8E79 - chains C and D of the 9 polymer chains in the assembly; structure by electron microscopy, 3.71 A resolution.

[Chain C]
Protein: DNA-directed RNA polymerase subunit beta
Source organism: Mycobacterium tuberculosis
Notes: EC 2.7.7.6
UniProtKB: A5U052 (RPOB_MYCTA); residues 7-1178 here correspond to UniProt positions 6-1177 (UniProt number = residue number - 1)
Chain sequence (1172 residues; numbered 7 to 1178; the number before each row is that of its first residue):
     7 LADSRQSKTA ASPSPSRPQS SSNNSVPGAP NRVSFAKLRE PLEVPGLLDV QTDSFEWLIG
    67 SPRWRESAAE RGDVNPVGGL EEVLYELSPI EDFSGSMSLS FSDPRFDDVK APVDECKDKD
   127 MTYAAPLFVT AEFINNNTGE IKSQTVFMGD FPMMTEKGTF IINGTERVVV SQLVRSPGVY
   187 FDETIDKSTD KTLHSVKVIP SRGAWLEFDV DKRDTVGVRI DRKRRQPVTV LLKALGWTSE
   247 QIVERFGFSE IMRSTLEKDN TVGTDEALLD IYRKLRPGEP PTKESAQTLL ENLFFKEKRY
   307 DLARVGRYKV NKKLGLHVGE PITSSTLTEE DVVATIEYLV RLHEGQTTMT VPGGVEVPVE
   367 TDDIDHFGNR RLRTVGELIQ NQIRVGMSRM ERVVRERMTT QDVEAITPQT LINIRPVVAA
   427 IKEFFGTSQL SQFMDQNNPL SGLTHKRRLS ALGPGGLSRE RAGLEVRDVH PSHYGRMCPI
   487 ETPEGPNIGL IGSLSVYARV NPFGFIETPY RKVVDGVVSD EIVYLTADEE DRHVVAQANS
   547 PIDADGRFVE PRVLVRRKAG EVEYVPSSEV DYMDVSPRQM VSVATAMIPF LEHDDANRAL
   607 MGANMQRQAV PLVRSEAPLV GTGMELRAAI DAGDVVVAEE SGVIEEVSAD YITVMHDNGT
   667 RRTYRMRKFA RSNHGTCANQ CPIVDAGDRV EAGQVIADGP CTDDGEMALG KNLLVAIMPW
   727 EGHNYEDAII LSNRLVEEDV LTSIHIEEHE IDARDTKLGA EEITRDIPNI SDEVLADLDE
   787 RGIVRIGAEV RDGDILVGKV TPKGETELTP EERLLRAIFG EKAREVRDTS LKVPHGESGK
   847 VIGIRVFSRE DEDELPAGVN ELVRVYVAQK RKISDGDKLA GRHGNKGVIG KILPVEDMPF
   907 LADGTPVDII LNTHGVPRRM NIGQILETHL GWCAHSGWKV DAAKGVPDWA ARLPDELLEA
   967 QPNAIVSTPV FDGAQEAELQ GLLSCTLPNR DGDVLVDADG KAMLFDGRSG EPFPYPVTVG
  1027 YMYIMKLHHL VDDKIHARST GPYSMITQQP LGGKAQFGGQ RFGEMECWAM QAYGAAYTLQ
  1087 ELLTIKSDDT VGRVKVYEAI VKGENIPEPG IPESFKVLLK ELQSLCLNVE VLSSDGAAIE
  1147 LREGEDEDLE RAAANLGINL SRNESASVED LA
Disordered / not traced: 7-29, 811-829, 1140-1178

[Chain D]
Protein: DNA-directed RNA polymerase subunit beta'
Source organism: Mycobacterium tuberculosis
Notes: EC 2.7.7.6
UniProtKB: A0A045J9E2 (A0A045J9E2_MYCTX); numbering as in UniProt (aligned over 1-1316)
Chain sequence (1318 residues; row label = number of the first residue in the row; numbers below 1 keep their minus sign (Gly-1 is residue -1)):
    -1 GAMLDVNFFD ELRIGLATAE DIRQWSYGEV KKPETINYRT LKPEKDGLFC EKIFGPTRDW
    59 ECYCGKYKRV RFKGIICERC GVEVTRAKVR RERMGHIELA APVTHIWYFK GVPSRLGYLL
   119 DLAPKDLEKI IYFAAYVITS VDEEMRHNEL STLEAEMAVE RKAVEDQRDG ELEARAQKLE
   179 ADLAELEAEG AKADARRKVR DGGEREMRQI RDRAQRELDR LEDIWSTFTK LAPKQLIVDE
   239 NLYRELVDRY GEYFTGAMGA ESIQKLIENF DIDAEAESLR DVIRNGKGQK KLRALKRLKV
   299 VAAFQQSGNS PMGMVLDAVP VIPPELRPMV QLDGGRFATS DLNDLYRRVI NRNNRLKRLI
   359 DLGAPEIIVN NEKRMLQESV DALFDNGRRG RPVTGPGNRP LKSLSDLLKG KQGRFRQNLL
   419 GKRVDYSGRS VIVVGPQLKL HQCGLPKLMA LELFKPFVMK RLVDLNHAQN IKSAKRMVER
   479 QRPQVWDVLE EVIAEHPVLL NRAPTLHRLG IQAFEPMLVE GKAIQLHPLV CEAFNADFDG
   539 DQMAVHLPLS AEAQAEARIL MLSSNNILSP ASGRPLAMPR LDMVTGLYYL TTEVPGDTGE
   599 YQPASGDHPE TGVYSSPAEA IMAADRGVLS VRAKIKVRLT QLRPPVEIEA ELFGHSGWQP
   659 GDAWMAETTL GRVMFNELLP LGYPFVNKQM HKKVQAAIIN DLAERYPMIV VAQTVDKLKD
   719 AGFYWATRSG VTVSMADVLV PPRKKEILDH YEERADKVEK QFQRGALNHD ERNEALVEIW
   779 KEATDEVGQA LREHYPDDNP IITIVDSGAT GNFTQTRTLA GMKGLVTNPK GEFIPRPVKS
   839 SFREGLTVLE YFINTHGARK GLADTALRTA DSGYLTRRLV DVSQDVIVRE HDCQTERGIV
   899 VELAERAPDG TLIRDPYIET SAYARTLGTD AVDEAGNVIV ERGQDLGDPE IDALLAAGIT
   959 QVKVRSVLTC ATSTGVCATC YGRSMATGKL VDIGEAVGIV AAQSIGEPGT QLTMRTFHQG
  1019 GVGEDITGGL PRVQELFEAR VPRGKAPIAD VTGRVRLEDG ERFYKITIVP DDGGEEVVYD
  1079 KISKRQRLRV FKHEDGSERV LSDGDHVEVG QQLMEGSADP HEVLRVQGPR EVQIHLVREV
  1139 QEVYRAQGVS IHDKHIEVIV RQMLRRVTII DSGSTEFLPG SLIDRAEFEA ENRRVVAEGG
  1199 EPAAGRPVLM GITKASLATD SWLSAASFQE TTRVLTDAAI NCRSDKLNGL KENVIIGKLI
  1259 PAGTGINRYR NIAVQPTEEA RAAAYTIPSY EDQYYSPDFG AATGAAVPLD DYGYSDYR
Disordered / not traced: 1014-1022, 1091-1096, 1283-1316
Construct notes: expression tag (-1 to 0)
Bound ions: Zn2+ site 1: Cys60, Cys62, Cys78; Mg2+: Asp535, Asp537, Asp539 (shared with 1 residue of chain R); Zn2+ site 2: Cys891, Cys978

[Interface between chain C and chain D]
Residue-residue contacts (279; chain C residue first):
  Leu470(C) - Ala861(D)  hydrophobic
  Leu470(C) - Asp862(D)
  Leu470(C) - Leu865(D)  hydrophobic
  Arg473(C) - Arg857(D)
  Val475(C) - His854(D)  hydrogen bond (backbone-side chain)
  Pro477(C) - Phe850(D)  hydrophobic
  Pro477(C) - His854(D)
  Tyr480(C) - Val846(D)
  Tyr480(C) - Phe850(D)
  Pro485(C) - Arg857(D)  hydrogen bond (backbone-side chain)
  Ile486(C) - Tyr849(D)  hydrophobic
  Ile486(C) - Thr853(D)
  Thr488(C) - Arg857(D)  hydrogen bond
  Ile494(C) - Leu860(D)  hydrophobic
  Gln543(C) - Val846(D)
  Gln543(C) - Leu847(D)
  Asn545(C) - Val846(D)
  Leu560(C) - Arg834(D)
  Leu560(C) - Leu847(D)  hydrophobic
  Arg562(C) - Leu847(D)
  Val568(C) - Arg834(D)
  Glu569(C) - Arg770(D)  salt bridge
  Tyr570(C) - Arg834(D)
  Met586(C) - Val846(D)  hydrophobic
  Met586(C) - Phe850(D)  hydrophobic
  Leu597(C) - Tyr849(D)
  Glu598(C) - Gly843(D)
  Glu598(C) - Leu844(D)  hydrogen bond (backbone-backbone)
  His599(C) - Phe840(D)
  His599(C) - Arg841(D)  hydrogen bond (side chain-backbone)
  Asp600(C) - Phe840(D)
  Asp600(C) - Tyr849(D)  hydrogen bond (backbone-side chain)
  Asp601(C) - Phe840(D)
  Asp601(C) - Tyr849(D)
  Asp601(C) - Asn852(D)
  Ala602(C) - Tyr849(D)
  Ala602(C) - Asn852(D)
  Ala602(C) - Thr853(D)
  Ala602(C) - Ala856(D)  hydrophobic
  Asn603(C) - Leu860(D)
  Ala605(C) - Tyr849(D)
  Leu606(C) - Leu860(D)  hydrophobic
  Ile723(C) - Thr730(D)
  Pro725(C) - Ala724(D)
  Pro725(C) - Thr725(D)  hydrogen bond (backbone-side chain)
  Pro725(C) - Val729(D)
  Trp726(C) - Thr725(D)
  Glu727(C) - Pro434(D)
  Glu727(C) - Thr725(D)  hydrogen bond (backbone-side chain)
  Gly728(C) - Val432(D)
  Gly728(C) - Pro434(D)
  Gly728(C) - Phe721(D)
  His729(C) - Val432(D)
  His729(C) - Pro434(D)
  Tyr731(C) - Pro526(D)
  Tyr731(C) - Phe536(D)
  Tyr731(C) - Arg578(D)  hydrogen bond
  Tyr731(C) - Asp580(D)
  Tyr731(C) - Met581(D)  hydrophobic
  Tyr731(C) - Phe721(D)  hydrophobic
  Glu732(C) - Asp535(D)
  Glu732(C) - Phe536(D)
  Glu732(C) - Arg578(D)  salt bridge
  Glu732(C) - Leu579(D)
  Ala734(C) - Val432(D)  hydrophobic
  Arg760(C) - Asp331(D)  salt bridge
  Arg760(C) - Gly332(D)
  Lys884(C) - Asp537(D)
  Lys892(C) - Asp537(D)
  Val894(C) - Ile430(D)
  Val894(C) - Phe536(D)
  Val894(C) - Asp537(D)
  Val894(C) - Gly538(D)
  Ile895(C) - Val431(D)
  Asn918(C) - Asp580(D)  hydrogen bond
  Thr919(C) - Val729(D)  hydrogen bond (side chain-backbone)
  Thr919(C) - Thr730(D)
  Thr919(C) - Val731(D)
  Thr919(C) - Ile802(D)
  His920(C) - Asp580(D)  salt bridge
  His920(C) - Thr583(D)  hydrogen bond
  Arg924(C) - Thr808(D)  hydrogen bond
  Arg924(C) - Gln813(D)
  Met926(C) - Gln813(D)
  Met926(C) - Leu817(D)  hydrophobic
  Met926(C) - Phe840(D)  hydrophobic
  Ile928(C) - Val731(D)  hydrophobic
  Ile928(C) - Phe840(D)
  Ile931(C) - Val731(D)
  Ile931(C) - Ser732(D)
  Leu932(C) - Met733(D)  hydrophobic
  His935(C) - Ser732(D)
  His935(C) - Met733(D)
  Phe977(C) - Thr845(D)
  Phe977(C) - Tyr849(D)  hydrophobic
  Glu982(C) - Met733(D)
  Glu982(C) - Arg841(D)
  Glu982(C) - Glu842(D)
  Leu985(C) - Met733(D)  hydrophobic
  Gln986(C) - Met733(D)
  Asp1005(C) - Ala734(D)
  Lys1007(C) - Thr730(D)
  Lys1007(C) - Ser732(D)
  Lys1007(C) - Asp735(D)  salt bridge
  Asp1012(C) - Arg726(D)  salt bridge
  Phe1019(C) - Thr725(D)
  Pro1020(C) - Arg726(D)
  Tyr1021(C) - Tyr587(D)
  Tyr1021(C) - Arg726(D)
  Tyr1021(C) - Ser727(D)
  Tyr1021(C) - Gly728(D)
  Val1023(C) - Thr730(D)
  Thr1024(C) - Val731(D)  hydrogen bond (side chain-backbone)
  Thr1024(C) - Ser732(D)
  Val1037(C) - Lys520(D)
  Asp1038(C) - Lys520(D)
  Lys1040(C) - Gln540(D)
  Ile1041(C) - Arg427(D)
  Ile1041(C) - Ser428(D)
  His1042(C) - Gly426(D)
  His1042(C) - Arg427(D)  hydrogen bond (backbone-backbone)
  Ala1043(C) - Ser425(D)
  Ala1043(C) - Met447(D)  hydrophobic
  Ala1043(C) - Glu450(D)
  Arg1044(C) - Asp423(D)  salt bridge
  Arg1044(C) - Tyr424(D)  hydrogen bond (backbone-backbone)
  Arg1044(C) - Ser425(D)  hydrogen bond (backbone-backbone)
  Arg1044(C) - Leu451(D)
  Ser1045(C) - Asp423(D)
  Ser1045(C) - Tyr424(D)
  Ser1045(C) - Glu450(D)  hydrogen bond
  Ser1045(C) - Lys453(D)
  Tyr1049(C) - Asp423(D)  hydrogen bond
  Met1051(C) - Arg89(D)  hydrogen bond (backbone-side chain)
  Met1051(C) - Glu323(D)
  Met1051(C) - Pro326(D)  hydrophobic
  Ile1052(C) - Arg89(D)  hydrogen bond (backbone-side chain)
  Ile1052(C) - Glu323(D)
  Ile1052(C) - Pro326(D)  hydrophobic
  Thr1053(C) - Asn416(D)
  Gln1055(C) - Asn416(D)  hydrogen bond (side chain-backbone)
  Gln1055(C) - Lys420(D)
  Pro1056(C) - Arg421(D)
  Pro1056(C) - Val422(D)
  Leu1057(C) - Arg421(D)
  Gly1058(C) - Arg421(D)
  Phe1063(C) - Glu450(D)
  Gly1065(C) - Arg421(D)  hydrogen bond (backbone-side chain)
  Gly1065(C) - Val422(D)
  Gln1066(C) - Arg421(D)
  Gln1066(C) - Val422(D)  hydrogen bond (backbone-backbone)
  Gln1066(C) - Ser425(D)
  Gln1066(C) - Gly426(D)
  Gln1066(C) - Arg427(D)
  Arg1067(C) - Gln415(D)
  Arg1067(C) - Gly419(D)  hydrogen bond (side chain-backbone)
  Arg1067(C) - Arg421(D)
  Phe1068(C) - Gly419(D)
  Phe1068(C) - Lys420(D)  hydrogen bond (backbone-backbone)
  Met1071(C) - Thr503(D)
  Glu1072(C) - Asn499(D)  hydrogen bond
  Glu1072(C) - Thr503(D)  hydrogen bond
  Glu1072(C) - Ile509(D)
  Cys1073(C) - Leu418(D)
  Trp1074(C) - Arg875(D)
  Trp1074(C) - Val878(D)
  Trp1074(C) - Ile997(D)
  Trp1074(C) - Gln1001(D)
  Ala1075(C) - Arg506(D)
  Ala1075(C) - Ile509(D)  hydrophobic
  Ala1075(C) - Gln1001(D)
  Met1076(C) - Met559(D)  hydrophobic
  Gln1077(C) - Gln882(D)
  Gln1077(C) - Ile997(D)
  Gln1077(C) - Val1252(D)
  Ala1078(C) - Arg506(D)
  Tyr1079(C) - Arg506(D)
  Tyr1079(C) - Leu507(D)
  Tyr1079(C) - Ile509(D)  hydrogen bond (side chain-backbone)
  Tyr1079(C) - Leu558(D)
  Tyr1079(C) - Met559(D)  hydrophobic
  Tyr1079(C) - Asn564(D)
  Gly1080(C) - Gly1261(D)
  Gly1080(C) - Thr1262(D)  hydrogen bond (backbone-backbone)
  Ala1081(C) - Glu554(D)
  Ala1081(C) - Leu558(D)
  Ala1082(C) - Glu554(D)  hydrogen bond (backbone-side chain)
  Ala1082(C) - Ile1258(D)  hydrophobic
  Ala1082(C) - Gly1263(D)
  Tyr1083(C) - Glu550(D)
  Tyr1083(C) - Glu554(D)  hydrogen bond (backbone-side chain)
  Tyr1083(C) - Leu1257(D)
  Tyr1083(C) - Thr1262(D)
  Thr1084(C) - Ala551(D)
  Thr1084(C) - Glu554(D)
  Leu1085(C) - Val1252(D)  hydrophobic
  Gln1086(C) - Leu1257(D)
  Glu1087(C) - Pro546(D)
  Glu1087(C) - Leu547(D)  hydrogen bond (side chain-backbone)
  Glu1087(C) - Ser548(D)  hydrogen bond
  Glu1087(C) - Ala551(D)
  Leu1088(C) - Val422(D)
  Leu1089(C) - Lys420(D)  hydrogen bond (backbone-side chain)
  Leu1089(C) - Val1252(D)  hydrophobic
  Thr1090(C) - Gly1255(D)
  Lys1092(C) - Asp423(D)  hydrogen bond (backbone-backbone)
  Lys1092(C) - Leu545(D)  hydrogen bond (side chain-backbone)
  Lys1092(C) - Pro546(D)
  Lys1092(C) - Leu547(D)
  Ser1093(C) - Lys420(D)
  Ser1093(C) - Arg421(D)  hydrogen bond (side chain-backbone)
  Asp1094(C) - Lys420(D)  salt bridge
  Tyr1103(C) - Met457(D)
  Ile1106(C) - Pro454(D)  hydrophobic
  Ile1106(C) - Lys458(D)
  Val1107(C) - Lys458(D)
  Gly1109(C) - Lys458(D)
  Ile1112(C) - Ser548(D)
  Gly1116(C) - Asn5(D)
  Ile1117(C) - Asp3(D)
  Pro1118(C) - Lys420(D)
  Pro1118(C) - Ile1253(D)
  Pro1118(C) - Ile1254(D)
  Glu1119(C) - Arg89(D)  salt bridge
  Ser1120(C) - Asn416(D)  hydrogen bond (side chain-backbone)
  Ser1120(C) - Leu417(D)
  Ser1120(C) - Lys420(D)
  Phe1121(C) - Phe7(D)  hydrophobic
  Phe1121(C) - Leu10(D)  hydrophobic
  Phe1121(C) - Leu417(D)
  Phe1121(C) - Ile1254(D)  hydrophobic
  Lys1122(C) - Asp3(D)
  Val1123(C) - Arg89(D)
  Leu1124(C) - Arg412(D)
  Leu1124(C) - Phe413(D)  hydrophobic
  Leu1124(C) - Leu417(D)  hydrophobic
  Lys1126(C) - Glu90(D)  hydrogen bond (side chain-backbone)
  Lys1126(C) - Leu324(D)
  Glu1127(C) - Leu405(D)
  Glu1127(C) - Leu406(D)
  Glu1127(C) - Arg412(D)
  Leu1128(C) - Leu406(D)  hydrophobic
  Leu1128(C) - Leu1233(D)  hydrophobic
  Gln1129(C) - Trp23(D)
  Gln1129(C) - Pro318(D)
  Ser1130(C) - Pro318(D)
  Ser1130(C) - Tyr344(D)
  Ser1130(C) - Phe382(D)
  Ser1130(C) - Leu402(D)
  Leu1131(C) - His103(D)  hydrogen bond (backbone-side chain)
  Leu1131(C) - Trp105(D)  hydrophobic
  Leu1131(C) - Leu402(D)  hydrophobic
  Cys1132(C) - Ala15(D)
  Cys1132(C) - Ile20(D)  hydrophobic
  Cys1132(C) - Leu314(D)  hydrophobic
  Cys1132(C) - Pro318(D)
  Leu1133(C) - Ile12(D)  hydrophobic
  Leu1133(C) - Gly13(D)
  Leu1133(C) - Trp105(D)  hydrophobic
  Leu1133(C) - Tyr106(D)
  Leu1133(C) - Ala1237(D)  hydrophobic
  Asn1134(C) - Arg11(D)
  Asn1134(C) - Ile12(D)
  Asn1134(C) - Gly13(D)  hydrogen bond (backbone-backbone)
  Asn1134(C) - Leu14(D)
  Asn1134(C) - Ala15(D)
  Asn1134(C) - Asp19(D)
  Asn1134(C) - Trp23(D)
  Val1135(C) - Ile12(D)  hydrophobic
  Glu1136(C) - Leu10(D)
  Glu1136(C) - Arg11(D)  salt bridge
  Val1137(C) - Gly-1(D)
  Val1137(C) - Phe7(D)  hydrophobic
  Val1137(C) - Glu9(D)
  Leu1138(C) - Asp8(D)
  Leu1138(C) - Glu9(D)  hydrogen bond (backbone-backbone)
  Leu1138(C) - Arg11(D)
  Ser1139(C) - Phe6(D)
  Ser1139(C) - Asp8(D)
Other interface residues (no listed pair), chain C (153 interface residues in all): Asp474, His476, His479, Gly495, Arg558, Val561, Met724, Asn730, Gly882, Gly893, Gly896, Val922, Pro923, Pro1022, Thr1046, Gln1054, Gly1069, Glu1070, Arg1099, Lys1108
Other interface residues (no listed pair), chain D (174 interface residues in all): Ala0, Leu2, Met92, Ile320, Pro321, Arg414, Val429, Pro444, Leu446, Phe455, Ile469, Leu497, Arg500, Ala501, Gln510, Cys529, Ala542, His544, Arg630, Val736, Glu750, Ala807, Pro827, Ile832, Thr874, Asp879, Ala994, Val998, Trp1220, Leu1248, Ala1260, Arg1268

[Summary]
153 residues of chain C and 174 residues of chain D are in contact; the contacts include 43 hydrogen bonds and
10 salt bridges. Polar pairs include Glu569(C)-Arg770(D), Glu732(C)-Arg578(D) and Arg760(C)-Asp331(D). The
Zn2+ site 1 is built by Cys60(D), Cys62(D) and Cys78(D).
Chain C is DNA-directed RNA polymerase subunit beta and chain D is DNA-directed RNA polymerase subunit beta',
both from Mycobacterium tuberculosis; the structure, Mycobacterium tuberculosis RNAP paused elongation complex
with Escherichia coli NusG transcription factor, was determined by electron microscopy, deposited together
with 8E74, 8E82, 8E8M and 8E95.
